3S9E - chains A and B; structure by X-ray diffraction, 1.60 A resolution.

== Chain A (and B) ==
Name: Glutamate receptor, ionotropic kainate 3
Organism: Rattus norvegicus
Notes: chain B of this document is another copy of the same molecule, construct and numbering; everything in this record applies to it too
UniProt: P42264 (GRIK3_RAT); the construct has insertions or renumbered stretches relative to UniProt, so the offset changes along the chain: 4-118 = UniProt 432-546; 121-258 = UniProt 669-806
Amino-acid sequence (258 residues; each row starts with the number of its first residue):
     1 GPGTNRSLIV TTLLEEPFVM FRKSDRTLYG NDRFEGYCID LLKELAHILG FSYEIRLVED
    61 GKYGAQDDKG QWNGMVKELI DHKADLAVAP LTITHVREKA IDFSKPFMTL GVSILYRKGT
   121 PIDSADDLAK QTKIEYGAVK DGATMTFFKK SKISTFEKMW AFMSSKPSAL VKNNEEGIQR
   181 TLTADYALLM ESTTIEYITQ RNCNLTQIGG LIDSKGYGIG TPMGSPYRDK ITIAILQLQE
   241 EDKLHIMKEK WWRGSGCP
Unresolved in the structure: 1-2, 254-256
Disulfides: C203-C257
Sequence notes: expression tag (1-3); linker (119-120)
Bound ions: Na+: S24, R26
Residues lining bound ligands: glutamic acid (GLU): Y63, P90, L91, T92, R97, G142, A143, T144, E191, Y217
Swiss-Prot annotation at these positions:
  - binding site (L-glutamate): P90, T92, R97, A143, T144, E191
  - glycosylation (N-linked (GlcNAc...) asparagine): N5, N204

== How chain A and chain B interact ==
Pairs across the interface - 39 pairs, chain A then chain B:
  I93(A) with E98(B)
  H95(A) with P106(B); T109(B), hydrogen bond; K215(B); G216(B)
  E98(A) with I93(B); E98(B); K105(B); P106(B)
  K99(A) with K105(B); T109(B); L236(B)
  D102(A) with R228(B), salt bridge
  K105(A) with E98(B); K99(B); M223(B)
  P106(A) with H95(B); E98(B)
  T109(A) with H95(B), hydrogen bond; K99(B)
  K152(A) with L211(B)
  I153(A) with I212(B)
  L211(A) with K152(B)
  I212(A) with I153(B)
  K215(A) with H95(B)
  G216(A) with H95(B)
  M223(A) with K105(B); T232(B)
  G224(A) with D229(B)
  S225(A) with D229(B)
  R228(A) with D102(B), salt bridge; R228(B)
  D229(A) with S225(B); R228(B), salt bridge; D229(B)
  T232(A) with M223(B)
  I233(A) with G224(B)
  L236(A) with K99(B); M223(B), hydrophobic
Other interface residues (no listed pair), chain A (25 interface residues in all): M108, F156, S214
Other interface residues (no listed pair), chain B (25 interface residues in all): M108, F156, S214, I233

== In short ==
The chain A/chain B interface involves 25 residues from each chain; the contacts include 2 hydrogen bonds and
3 salt bridges. Among the polar pairs are D102(A)-R228(B), D229(A)-R228(B) and H95(A)-T109(B). Chain A binds
glutamic acid. From UniProt: 6 L-glutamate-binding residues on chain A.
Chain A and chain B are both Glutamate receptor, ionotropic kainate 3 (Rattus norvegicus); the structure,
Crystal structure of the kainate receptor GluK3 ligand binding domain in complex with (S)-glutamate, was
determined by X-ray diffraction together with 4MH5 from the same study.
